PDB entry 1WS5 | X-ray diffraction, 1.90 A resolution | chains E and G of the 8 polymer chains in the assembly

# Chain E
Protein: Agglutinin alpha chain
Organism: Artocarpus integer
UniProt: P18670 (LECA_ARTIN); numbering as in UniProt (aligned over 1-133)
Sequence (133 residues; row label = number of the first residue in the row):
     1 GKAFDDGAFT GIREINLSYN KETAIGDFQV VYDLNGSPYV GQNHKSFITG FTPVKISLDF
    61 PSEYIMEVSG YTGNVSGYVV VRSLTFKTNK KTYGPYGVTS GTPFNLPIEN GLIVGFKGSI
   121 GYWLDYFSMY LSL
Swiss-Prot annotation at these positions:
  - region: Val68 to Asn89 (IgA-binding)
  - glycosylation (N-linked (GlcNAc...) asparagine): Asn43, Asn74
  - natural variant: Lys45 (K45L; K45T), Met66 (M66D; M66V)
Ligand contacts: methyl alpha-D-mannopyranoside (MMA): Gly1, Phe47, Tyr78, Val80, Gly121, Tyr122, Trp123, Asp125

# Chain G
Protein: Agglutinin alpha chain
Organism: Artocarpus integer
UniProt: P18670 (LECA_ARTIN); residues 1-133 here = UniProt positions 1-133
Sequence (133 residues; each row starts with the number of its first residue):
     1 GKAFDDGAFT GIREINLSYN KETAIGDFQV VYDLNGSPYV GQNHVSFITG FTPVKISLDF
    61 PSEYIMEVSG YTGNVSGYVV VRSLTFKTNK KTYGPYGVTS GTPFNLPIEN GLIVGFKGSI
   121 GYWLDYFSMY LSL
Differences from the reference sequence: conflict Val45 (Lys in P18670)
Swiss-Prot annotation at these positions:
  - region: Val68 to Asn89 (IgA-binding)
  - glycosylation (N-linked (GlcNAc...) asparagine): Asn43, Asn74
  - natural variant: Met66 (M66D; M66V)
Ligand contacts: methyl alpha-D-mannopyranoside (MMA): Gly1, Phe47, Tyr78, Val80, Gly121, Tyr122, Trp123, Asp125

# How chain E and chain G interact
Residue-residue contacts (10):
  Thr102(E) - Pro103(G)
  Pro103(E) - Thr102(G)
  Pro103(E) - Pro103(G)
  Phe104(E) - Asn105(G)
  Asn105(E) - Phe104(G)
  Leu106(E) - Leu106(G)  hydrophobic
  Glu109(E) - Lys117(G)  salt bridge
  Glu109(E) - Ser128(G)  hydrogen bond
  Lys117(E) - Glu109(G)  salt bridge
  Ser128(E) - Glu109(G)  hydrogen bond
Interface residues without a listed pair, chain E (9 interface residues in all): Leu131
Interface residues without a listed pair, chain G (9 interface residues in all): Leu131

# Overview
Chain E and chain G each contribute 9 residues to their interface; the contacts include 2 hydrogen bonds and 2
salt bridges. Polar contacts include Glu109(E)-Lys117(G), Lys117(E)-Glu109(G) and Glu109(E)-Ser128(G). Ligands
of chain E: methyl alpha-D-mannopyranoside. Bound to chain G: methyl alpha-D-mannopyranoside.
Here chain E is Agglutinin alpha chain and chain G is Agglutinin alpha chain, both from Artocarpus integer.
Entry 1WS5 (Crystal structure of Jacalin-Me-alpha-Mannose complex: Promiscuity vs Specificity) was determined
by X-ray diffraction, deposited together with 1WS4.
